PDB entry 7RKE | X-ray diffraction, 1.55 A resolution | chains A and C

# Chain A
Molecule: Estrogen receptor
Source organism: Homo sapiens
Reference sequence: P03372 (ESR1_HUMAN); residue numbers follow UniProt; this construct covers 305-554
Sequence (250 residues; each row starts with the number of its first residue):
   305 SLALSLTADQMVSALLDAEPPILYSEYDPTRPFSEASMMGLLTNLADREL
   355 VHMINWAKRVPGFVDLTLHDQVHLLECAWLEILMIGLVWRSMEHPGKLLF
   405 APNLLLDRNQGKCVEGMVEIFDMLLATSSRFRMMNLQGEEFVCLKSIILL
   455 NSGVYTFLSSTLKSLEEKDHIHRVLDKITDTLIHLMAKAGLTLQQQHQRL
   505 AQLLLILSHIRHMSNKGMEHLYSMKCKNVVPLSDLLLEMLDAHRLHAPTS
Disordered / not traced: 305-307, 330-336, 416-420, 461-468, 548-554
Sequence notes: engineered mutation Ser537 (Tyr in P03372)
Small-molecule neighbours: 5VP (4-{[(2-chloro-5-phenylthieno[2,3-d]pyrimidin-4-yl)amino]methyl}phenol): Met343, Leu346, Thr347, Leu349, Ala350, Glu353, Trp383, Leu384, Leu387, Met388, Leu391, Arg394, Leu402, Phe404, Met421, Ile424, Phe425, Leu428, Gly521, His524, Leu525
Reported in the primary citation:
  - binding site for 5VP: Met343, Ala350, Glu353, Leu384, Leu387, Met421, Phe425, Leu525
  - conformationally variable residues (side-chain flip): Met343, Phe425

# Chain C
Molecule: Nuclear receptor coactivator 2
Source organism: Homo sapiens
Reference sequence: E7EWM1 (E7EWM1_HUMAN); residue numbers follow UniProt; this construct covers 687-696
Sequence (10 residues; row label = number of the first residue in the row):
   687 HKILHRLLQD
Disordered / not traced: 687, 695-696

# How chain A and chain C interact
Pairs across the interface (18; chain A residue first):
  Ile358(A) - Leu690(C)  hydrophobic
  Ile358(A) - Leu693(C)  hydrophobic
  Ile358(A) - Leu694(C)  hydrophobic
  Lys362(A) - Leu694(C)  hydrogen bond (side chain-backbone)
  Phe367(A) - Leu694(C)  hydrophobic
  Leu372(A) - His691(C)
  Leu372(A) - Leu694(C)  hydrophobic
  Gln375(A) - Leu694(C)
  Val376(A) - Leu690(C)
  Val376(A) - His691(C)
  Val376(A) - Leu694(C)  hydrophobic
  Leu379(A) - Leu694(C)  hydrophobic
  Glu380(A) - Leu690(C)
  Asp538(A) - Ile689(C)
  Leu539(A) - Ile689(C)  hydrophobic
  Leu539(A) - Leu693(C)  hydrophobic
  Glu542(A) - Lys688(C)
  Glu542(A) - Ile689(C)  hydrogen bond (side chain-backbone)
Also at the interface, not in a pair above, chain A (12 interface residues in all): Met543

# In short
12 residues of chain A and 6 residues of chain C are in contact, with 2 hydrogen bonds. Polar contacts include
Lys362(A)-Leu694(C) and Glu542(A)-Ile689(C). Bound to chain A: compound 5VP. The paper reports a binding site
for 5VP at Met343(A), Ala350(A) and Glu353(A) among others; conformational variability at Met343(A) and
Phe425(A).
Chain A is Estrogen receptor and chain C is Nuclear receptor coactivator 2, both from Homo sapiens; the
structure, Estrogen Receptor Alpha Ligand Binding Domain Y537S in Complex with
4-(((2-chloro-5-phenylthieno[2,3-d]pyrimidin-4-yl)amino)methyl)phenol and GRIP Peptide, was determined by
X-ray diffraction (same publication as 7T2X).
